PDB entry 6VOM | electron microscopy, 3.60 A resolution | chains A and d of the 9 polymer chains in the assembly

Chain A:
Protein: ATP synthase subunit alpha, chloroplastic
Organism: Spinacia oleracea
Notes: EC 7.1.2.2
UniProt: P06450 (ATPA_SPIOL); numbering as in UniProt (aligned over 1-507)
Chain sequence (507 residues; row label = number of the first residue in the row):
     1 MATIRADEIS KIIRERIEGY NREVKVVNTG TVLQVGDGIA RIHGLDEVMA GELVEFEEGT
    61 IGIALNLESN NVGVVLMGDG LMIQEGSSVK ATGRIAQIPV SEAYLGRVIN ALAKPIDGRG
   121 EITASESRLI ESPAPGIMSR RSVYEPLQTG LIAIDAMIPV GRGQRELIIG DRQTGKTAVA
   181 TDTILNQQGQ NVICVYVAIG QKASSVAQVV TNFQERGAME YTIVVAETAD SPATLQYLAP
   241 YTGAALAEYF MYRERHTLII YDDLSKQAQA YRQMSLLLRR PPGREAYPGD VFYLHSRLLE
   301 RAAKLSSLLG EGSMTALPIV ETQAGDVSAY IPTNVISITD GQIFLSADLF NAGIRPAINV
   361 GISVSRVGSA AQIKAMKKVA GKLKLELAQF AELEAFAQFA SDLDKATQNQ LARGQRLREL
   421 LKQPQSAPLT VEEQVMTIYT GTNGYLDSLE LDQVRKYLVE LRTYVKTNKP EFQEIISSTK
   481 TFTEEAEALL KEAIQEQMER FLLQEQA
Disordered / not traced: 1-6, 504-507
Small-molecule neighbours:
  - ATP (adenosine-5'-triphosphate), molecule 1: Asp171, Arg172, Gln173, Thr174, Gly175, Lys176, Thr177, Ala178, Gln201, Glu321, Phe350, Arg355, Pro356, Gln423, Pro424, Gln425
  - ATP, molecule 2: Ser337, Val364, Arg366
  - tentoxin (TTX): Ala50, Gly51, Ile63, Ala64, Leu65, Val75, Met77, Glu131, Tyr237, Tyr293, Arg297
Swiss-Prot annotation at these positions:
  - binding site (ATP): Gly170 to Thr177
  - site: Ser363 (Required for activity)

Chain d:
Protein: ATP synthase delta chain, chloroplastic
Organism: Spinacia oleracea
UniProt: P11402 (ATPD_SPIOL); residues 1-257 here = UniProt positions 1-257
Chain sequence (257 residues; each row starts with the number of its first residue):
     1 MAALQNPVAL QSRTTTAVAA LSTSSTTSTP KPFSLSFSSS TATFNPLRLK ILTASKLTAK
    61 PRGGALGTRM VDSTASRYAS ALADVADVTG TLEATNSDVE KLIRIFSEEP VYYFFANPVI
   121 SIDNKRSVLD EIITTSGLQP HTANFINILI DSERINLVKE ILNEFEDVFN KITGTEVAVV
   181 TSVVKLENDH LAQIAKGVQK ITGAKNVRIK TVIDPSLVAG FTIRYGNEGS KLVDMSVKKQ
   241 LEEIAAQLEM DDVTLAV
Disordered / not traced: 1-70, 250-257

Chain A / chain d interface:
Residue-residue contacts (28):
  Asp7(A) - Lys101(d)
  Asp7(A) - Arg104(d)  salt bridge
  Asp7(A) - Ile105(d)
  Asp7(A) - Ser136(d)
  Glu8(A) - Glu108(d)
  Ile9(A) - Val111(d)  hydrophobic
  Ile9(A) - Ile132(d)  hydrophobic
  Ser10(A) - Thr135(d)
  Ile13(A) - Glu131(d)
  Ile13(A) - Ile132(d)  hydrophobic
  Ile13(A) - Thr135(d)
  Arg16(A) - Ser127(d)  hydrogen bond
  Arg16(A) - Glu131(d)  salt bridge
  Ile17(A) - Pro110(d)
  Ile17(A) - Val111(d)  hydrophobic
  Ile17(A) - Phe114(d)  hydrophobic
  Ile17(A) - Val128(d)  hydrophobic
  Tyr20(A) - Asn124(d)
  Asn21(A) - Pro110(d)
  Asn21(A) - Tyr113(d)
  Val24(A) - Asn117(d)
  Val24(A) - Val119(d)  hydrophobic
  Val24(A) - Ile120(d)  hydrophobic
  Lys25(A) - Tyr113(d)
  Thr31(A) - Val119(d)
  His43(A) - Tyr113(d)
  His43(A) - Asn117(d)
  His43(A) - Pro118(d)
Interface residues without a listed pair, chain A (14 interface residues in all): Arg14

Summary:
Chain A and chain d form an interface of 14 and 19 residues respectively, with 1 hydrogen bond and 2 salt
bridges. Polar pairs include Asp7(A)-Arg104(d), Arg16(A)-Glu131(d) and Arg16(A)-Ser127(d). Bound to chain A:
ATP and tentoxin. UniProt lists 8 ATP-binding residues on chain A.
Chain A is ATP synthase subunit alpha, chloroplastic and chain d is ATP synthase delta chain, chloroplastic,
both from Spinacia oleracea; the structure, Chloroplast ATP synthase (R2, CF1), was determined by electron
microscopy (same publication as 6VM1, 6VM4, 6VMB, 6VMD, 6VMG, 6VOF and 8 further entries).
